Entry 7R0W (electron microscopy, 2.80 A resolution); this record covers chains A and B of the 18 polymer chains in the assembly.

Chain A:
Name: Cytochrome b6
Source organism: Synechocystis sp. PCC 6803
Reference sequence: Q57038 (CYB6_SYNY3); residue numbers follow UniProt; this construct covers 1-222
Sequence (222 residues; row label = number of the first residue in the row):
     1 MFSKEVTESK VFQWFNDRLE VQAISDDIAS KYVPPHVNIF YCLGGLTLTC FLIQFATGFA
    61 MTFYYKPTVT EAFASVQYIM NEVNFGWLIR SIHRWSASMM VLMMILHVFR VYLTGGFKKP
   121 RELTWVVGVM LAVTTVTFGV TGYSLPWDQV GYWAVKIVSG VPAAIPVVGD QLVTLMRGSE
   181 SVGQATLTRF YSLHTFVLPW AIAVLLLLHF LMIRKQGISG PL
Ion coordination: heme Fe site 1: His93, His194; heme Fe site 2: His107, His209
Small-molecule neighbours:
  - 6PL ((4S,7R)-4-hydroxy-N,N,N-trimethyl-9-oxo-7-[(palmitoyloxy)methyl]-3,5,8-trioxa-4-phosphahexacosan-1-aminium 4-oxide): Leu46, Cys50, Met99, Met103
  - chlorophyll a (CLA): Ile105, Val108, Phe109, Tyr112, Trp125, Met130, Ala132, Val133, Val136
  - beta,beta-caroten-4-one (ECH): Ile39, Phe40, Cys42, Leu43, Leu46, Met103, Leu106
  - heme (HEM), molecule 1: Lys31, Val37, Asn38, Tyr41, Cys42, Gly45, Leu48, Thr49, Phe210, Ile213, Arg214, Gly217, Ile218
  - heme (HEM), molecule 2: Tyr41, Cys42, Gly44, Gly45, Thr47, Leu48, Met100, Met104, His107, Val108, Arg110, Val111, Thr114, Gly116, Phe117, Arg121, Thr124, Trp125, Gly128, Val129, Leu131, Ala132, Thr135, Ile202, Leu206, His209, Phe210, Ile213, Gly217, Ile218, Ser219
  - heme (HEM), molecule 3: Phe51, Gln54, Phe55, Gly58, Phe59, Met61, Thr62, Tyr65, Val76, Arg90, His93, Arg94, Ala97, Met100, Thr135, Phe138, Gly139, Gly142, Tyr143, Leu145, Pro146, Tyr191, His194, Thr195, Pro199
  - plastoquinone 9 (PL9; 2,3-dimethyl-5-(3,7,11,15,19,23,27,31,35-nonamethyl-2,6,10,14,18,22,26,30,34-hexatriacontanonaenyl-2,5-cyclohexadiene-1,4-dione-2,3-dimethyl-5-solanesyl-1,4-benzoquinone), molecule 1: Ile28, Leu48, Phe51, Leu52, Phe55, Ala56, Phe59, Ala203, Leu207, Arg214
  - plastoquinone 9 (PL9), molecule 2: Phe196, Val197, Trp200, Ala201, Val204
Swiss-Prot annotation at these positions:
  - binding site (heme b): Tyr41, Arg90, His93, Arg94, His107, Arg110, His194, His209, Ser219
  - binding site (heme c): Cys42, Arg214, Ile218

Chain B:
Name: Cytochrome b6-f complex subunit 4
Source organism: Synechocystis sp. PCC 6803
Reference sequence: P27589 (PETD_SYNY3); residue numbers follow UniProt; this construct covers 1-160
Sequence (160 residues; numbered 1 to 160; the number before each row is that of its first residue):
     1 MSIIKKPDLS DPDLRAKLAK GMGHNYYGEP AWPNDILYMF PICILGALGL IAGLAILDPA
    61 MIGEPADPFA TPLEILPEWY LYPTFQILRI LPNKLLGIAG MAAIPLGLML VPFIESVNKF
   121 QNPFRRPIAM TVFLFGTAAA LWLGAGATFP IDKSLTLGLF
Disordered / not traced: 1
Small-molecule neighbours:
  - 2WA ((1S,8E)-1-{[(2S)-1-hydroxy-3-{[(1S)-1-hydroxypentadecyl]oxy}propan-2-yl]oxy}heptadec-8-en-1-ol): Trp79, Tyr82, Pro83, Thr137, Ala138, Ala140, Leu141, Trp142, Gly144, Ala145, Thr148, Phe149, Leu157, Leu159
  - 6PL ((4S,7R)-4-hydroxy-N,N,N-trimethyl-9-oxo-7-[(palmitoyloxy)methyl]-3,5,8-trioxa-4-phosphahexacosan-1-aminium 4-oxide): Ala47, Leu50, Ile51, Leu54
  - chlorophyll a (CLA): Tyr80, Leu81, Pro83, Thr84, Ile87, Met101, Ala102, Ile104, Pro105, Leu106, Leu108, Met109, Val111, Val132, Phe133, Phe135, Gly136, Ala139, Ala140, Leu143
  - beta,beta-caroten-4-one (ECH): Cys43, Gly46, Leu50
  - heme (HEM): Asn25, Met39, Phe40, Cys43, Ile44
  - plastoquinone 9 (PL9; 2,3-dimethyl-5-(3,7,11,15,19,23,27,31,35-nonamethyl-2,6,10,14,18,22,26,30,34-hexatriacontanonaenyl-2,5-cyclohexadiene-1,4-dione-2,3-dimethyl-5-solanesyl-1,4-benzoquinone): Trp32, Ile36, Phe40, Pro41, Ile44, Leu45

How chain A and chain B interact:
Contacting residue pairs (138; chain A residue first):
  Met1(A) - Trp32(B)  hydrophobic
  Ile28(A) - Trp32(B)  hydrophobic
  Lys31(A) - Asn25(B)
  Lys31(A) - Ala31(B)  hydrogen bond (backbone-backbone)
  Tyr32(A) - Lys5(B)
  Tyr32(A) - His24(B)
  Tyr32(A) - Asn25(B)  hydrogen bond (backbone-backbone)
  Tyr32(A) - Tyr26(B)
  Tyr32(A) - Tyr27(B)
  Tyr32(A) - Gly28(B)
  Tyr32(A) - Glu29(B)
  Tyr32(A) - Pro30(B)  hydrophobic
  Tyr32(A) - Ala31(B)
  Val33(A) - Tyr27(B)
  Val33(A) - Gly28(B)
  Val33(A) - Glu29(B)  hydrogen bond (backbone-backbone)
  Val33(A) - Asp35(B)
  Pro34(A) - His24(B)
  Pro34(A) - Tyr27(B)
  Pro35(A) - Tyr27(B)
  Leu46(A) - Cys43(B)
  Leu46(A) - Ala47(B)  hydrophobic
  Thr49(A) - Ile44(B)
  Thr49(A) - Ala47(B)
  Cys50(A) - Ile51(B)  hydrophobic
  Ile53(A) - Ile51(B)  hydrophobic
  Phe73(A) - Ile62(B)  hydrophobic
  Phe73(A) - Gly63(B)
  Phe73(A) - Glu64(B)
  Phe73(A) - Pro65(B)  hydrophobic
  Gln77(A) - Ile62(B)
  Met80(A) - Ala60(B)
  Met80(A) - Ile62(B)  hydrophobic
  Trp87(A) - Ile56(B)  hydrophobic
  Leu88(A) - Ile56(B)  hydrophobic
  Arg90(A) - Ala60(B)
  Arg90(A) - Met61(B)
  Ser91(A) - Ala55(B)
  Ser91(A) - Pro59(B)
  Ser91(A) - Ala60(B)  hydrogen bond (side chain-backbone)
  Ile92(A) - Ile51(B)
  Ile92(A) - Ala52(B)  hydrophobic
  Ile92(A) - Ala55(B)
  Arg94(A) - Glu78(B)  salt bridge
  Trp95(A) - Leu54(B)  hydrogen bond (side chain-backbone)
  Trp95(A) - Ala55(B)
  Trp95(A) - Asp58(B)  hydrogen bond (side chain-backbone)
  Ser96(A) - Ile51(B)
  Ser98(A) - Trp79(B)
  Met99(A) - Leu54(B)  hydrophobic
  Val101(A) - Trp79(B)  hydrophobic
  Val101(A) - Tyr80(B)  hydrophobic
  Leu102(A) - Trp79(B)
  Ile105(A) - Trp79(B)  hydrophobic
  Phe109(A) - Phe133(B)  hydrophobic
  Phe109(A) - Thr137(B)
  Tyr112(A) - Val111(B)  hydrophobic
  Tyr112(A) - Glu115(B)  hydrogen bond
  Tyr112(A) - Arg126(B)  hydrogen bond (backbone-side chain)
  Tyr112(A) - Ala129(B)  hydrogen bond (side chain-backbone)
  Tyr112(A) - Met130(B)  hydrophobic
  Tyr112(A) - Phe133(B)  hydrophobic
  Leu113(A) - Pro123(B)
  Leu113(A) - Arg126(B)
  Leu113(A) - Met130(B)  hydrophobic
  Leu113(A) - Phe133(B)  hydrophobic
  Thr114(A) - Gln121(B)  hydrogen bond (backbone-side chain)
  Thr114(A) - Arg126(B)
  Gly115(A) - Gln121(B)
  Gly115(A) - Arg126(B)
  Phe117(A) - Pro112(B)  hydrophobic
  Phe117(A) - Glu115(B)
  Phe117(A) - Arg126(B)
  Lys118(A) - Glu115(B)  hydrogen bond (side chain-backbone)
  Lys118(A) - Ser116(B)
  Lys118(A) - Asn118(B)  hydrogen bond (side chain-backbone)
  Lys118(A) - Phe120(B)  hydrogen bond (side chain-backbone)
  Lys118(A) - Arg126(B)
  Lys119(A) - Ser116(B)  hydrogen bond (backbone-side chain)
  Pro120(A) - Lys20(B)
  Pro120(A) - Met22(B)  hydrophobic
  Arg121(A) - Gly21(B)  hydrogen bond (side chain-backbone)
  Arg121(A) - Met22(B)
  Glu122(A) - Pro112(B)
  Glu122(A) - Phe113(B)
  Glu122(A) - Ser116(B)
  Trp125(A) - Leu108(B)  hydrogen bond (side chain-backbone)
  Trp125(A) - Val111(B)  hydrophobic
  Trp125(A) - Pro112(B)
  Val126(A) - Met109(B)
  Val129(A) - Pro105(B)
  Val129(A) - Leu108(B)  hydrophobic
  Val129(A) - Met109(B)  hydrophobic
  Met130(A) - Met109(B)  hydrophobic
  Val133(A) - Pro105(B)  hydrophobic
  Val136(A) - Tyr80(B)  hydrophobic
  Val136(A) - Leu81(B)  hydrophobic
  Gly139(A) - Tyr80(B)
  Val140(A) - Leu81(B)  hydrophobic
  Tyr143(A) - Leu76(B)
  Tyr143(A) - Pro77(B)
  Tyr143(A) - Glu78(B)
  Trp147(A) - Ala66(B)  hydrogen bond (backbone-backbone)
  Asp148(A) - Glu64(B)
  Asp148(A) - Ala66(B)
  Gln149(A) - Glu64(B)  hydrogen bond (backbone-backbone)
  Gln149(A) - Pro65(B)
  Gln149(A) - Ala66(B)
  Gln149(A) - Asp67(B)  hydrogen bond (side chain-backbone)
  Gln149(A) - Ala70(B)  hydrogen bond (side chain-backbone)
  Gln149(A) - Pro72(B)
  Val150(A) - Ile75(B)
  Val150(A) - Leu76(B)
  Tyr152(A) - Ala66(B)  hydrophobic
  Tyr152(A) - Pro68(B)
  Trp153(A) - Asp67(B)  hydrogen bond (side chain-backbone)
  Trp153(A) - Pro68(B)
  Trp153(A) - Ala70(B)  hydrogen bond (side chain-backbone)
  Trp153(A) - Thr71(B)
  Trp153(A) - Pro72(B)
  Trp153(A) - Ile75(B)  hydrophobic
  Ala154(A) - Ile75(B)
  Val161(A) - Leu88(B)  hydrophobic
  Val161(A) - Ile98(B)  hydrophobic
  Ala164(A) - Lys94(B)
  Ala164(A) - Leu95(B)
  Gln216(A) - Met22(B)
  Gly217(A) - Asn25(B)
  Ile218(A) - His24(B)
  Ser219(A) - His24(B)
  Ser219(A) - Gln121(B)  hydrogen bond
  Gly220(A) - His24(B)
  Gly220(A) - Gln121(B)  hydrogen bond (backbone-side chain)
  Pro221(A) - His24(B)
  Pro221(A) - Tyr27(B)
  Leu222(A) - Asn122(B)  hydrogen bond (backbone-side chain)
  Leu222(A) - Pro123(B)
  Leu222(A) - Arg125(B)  hydrogen bond (backbone-side chain)
Other interface residues (no listed pair), chain A (72 interface residues in all): Ser30, His36, Cys42, Asn81, Gly116, Ile165, Pro166, Arg214, Lys215
Other interface residues (no listed pair), chain B (72 interface residues in all): Lys17, Gly23, Ile36, Leu48, Phe69, Lys119

Overview:
The chain A/chain B interface involves 72 residues from each chain; the contacts include 26 hydrogen bonds and
1 salt bridge. Polar pairs include Arg94(A)-Glu78(B), Ser91(A)-Ala60(B) and Trp95(A)-Leu54(B).
Chain A is Cytochrome b6 and chain B is Cytochrome b6-f complex subunit 4, both from Synechocystis sp. PCC
6803; the structure, 2.8 Angstrom cryo-EM structure of the dimeric cytochrome b6f-PetP complex from
Synechocystis sp. PCC 6803 with ..., was determined by electron microscopy, deposited together with 7ZXY.
